PDB entry 6M7P | X-ray diffraction, 1.75 A resolution | chains A and T of the 3 polymer chains in the assembly

[Chain A]
Protein: DNA polymerase eta
Source organism: Homo sapiens
Notes: EC 2.7.7.7
UniProtKB: Q9Y253 (POLH_HUMAN); residues 1-432 here = UniProt positions 1-432
Chain sequence (435 residues; each row starts with the number of its first residue; numbers below 1 keep their minus sign (Gly-2 is residue -2)):
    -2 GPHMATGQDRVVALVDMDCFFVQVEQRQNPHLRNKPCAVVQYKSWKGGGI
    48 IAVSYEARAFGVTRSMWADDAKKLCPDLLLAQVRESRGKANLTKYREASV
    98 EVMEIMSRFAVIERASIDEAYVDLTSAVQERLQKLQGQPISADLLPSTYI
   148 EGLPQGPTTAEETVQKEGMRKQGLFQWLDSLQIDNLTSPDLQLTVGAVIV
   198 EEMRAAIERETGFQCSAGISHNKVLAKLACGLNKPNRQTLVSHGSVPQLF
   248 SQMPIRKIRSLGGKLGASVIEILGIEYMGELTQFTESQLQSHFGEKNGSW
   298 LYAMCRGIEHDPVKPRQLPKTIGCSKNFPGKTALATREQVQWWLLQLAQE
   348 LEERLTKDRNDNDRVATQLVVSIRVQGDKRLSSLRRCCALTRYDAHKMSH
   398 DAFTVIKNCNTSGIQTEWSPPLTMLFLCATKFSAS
Disordered / not traced: 155-158, 410-412
Differences from the reference sequence: expression tag (-2 to 0)
Curated features (UniProtKB/Swiss-Prot):
  - binding site (Mg(2+)): Asp13, Met14, Asp115, Glu116
  - binding site (Mn(2+)): Asp13, Met14, Asp115, Glu116
  - binding site (a 2'-deoxyribonucleoside 5'-triphosphate): Arg61
  - natural variant: Val37 (deletion: In XPV), Leu75 (deletion: In XPV), Arg93 (R93P: In XPV), Arg111 (R111H: In XPV), Thr122 (T122P: In XPV), Gly153 (G153D: In a breast cancer sample), Thr191 (T191P: In XPV), Gly263 (G263V: In XPV), Val266 (V266D: In XPV), Gly295 (G295R: In XPV), Arg361 (R361S: In XPV)
  - mutagenesis: Tyr52 (Y52A/F: Reduces DNA polymerase activity; Y52E: Reduces DNA polymerase activity. Increases fidelity of replication and reduces translesion bypass), Arg61 (R61A: Reduces enzymatic activity by two-thirds), Ser62 (S62G: Increased DNA polymerase activity and translesion bypass compared to wild-type), Ala68 (A68S/V: Severe reduction in thymine dimer translesion bypass), Asn324 to Pro326 (Reduces binding to chromatin and to monoubiquitinated PCNA. Abolishes binding to monoubiquitinated PCNA; when associated with 705-E--H-713 Del)

[Chain T]
Molecule: 12-nt DNA strand
Sequence (12 nucleotides; row label = number of the first residue in the row):
     2 CATTCXCACACT
Modified positions: 02I ((6S,7S,8S,10R)-4-amino-8-hydroxy-7,8,9,10-tetrahydro-6H-7,10-epoxyazepino[1,2-e]purin-6-yl dihydrogen phosphate) at position 7

[How chain A and chain T interact]
Residue-residue contacts - 38 pairs, chain A then chain T:
  Gln38(A) - DT5(T)  hydrogen bond to the base
  Gln38(A) - DC6(T)  sugar contact
  Tyr39(A) - DT5(T)  phosphate contact
  Tyr39(A) - DC6(T)  hydrogen bond to the phosphate
  Trp42(A) - DA3(T)  stacking on the base
  Ser62(A) - DT4(T)  base contact
  Trp64(A) - DT4(T)  sugar contact
  Lys86(A) - DC6(T)  salt bridge to the phosphate
  Lys86(A) - 02I_7(T)  salt bridge to the phosphate
  Leu89(A) - DC6(T)  phosphate contact
  Leu89(A) - 02I_7(T)  phosphate contact
  Arg93(A) - 02I_7(T)  salt bridge to the phosphate
  Arg93(A) - DC8(T)  salt bridge to the phosphate
  Lys293(A) - DA11(T)  salt bridge to the phosphate
  Lys311(A) - DC10(T)  salt bridge to the phosphate
  Arg313(A) - DA9(T)  phosphate contact
  Arg313(A) - DC10(T)  salt bridge to the phosphate
  Pro316(A) - DA9(T)  phosphate contact
  Lys317(A) - DA9(T)  hydrogen bond to the phosphate
  Lys317(A) - DC10(T)  salt bridge to the phosphate
  Thr318(A) - DC8(T)  sugar contact
  Thr318(A) - DA9(T)  hydrogen bond to the phosphate
  Gly320(A) - 02I_7(T)  phosphate contact
  Gly320(A) - DC8(T)  hydrogen bond to the phosphate
  Cys321(A) - 02I_7(T)  phosphate contact
  Ser322(A) - DC6(T)  sugar contact
  Ser322(A) - 02I_7(T)  hydrogen bond to the phosphate
  Lys323(A) - DC6(T)  salt bridge to the phosphate
  Asn324(A) - DT5(T)  hydrogen bond to the phosphate
  Asn324(A) - DC6(T)  hydrogen bond to the phosphate
  Pro326(A) - DC2(T)  phosphate contact
  Pro326(A) - DA3(T)  sugar contact
  Pro326(A) - DT5(T)  phosphate contact
  Gly327(A) - DC2(T)  hydrogen bond to the phosphate
  Gly327(A) - DA3(T)  phosphate contact
  Thr329(A) - DA3(T)  base contact
  Arg351(A) - 02I_7(T)  phosphate contact
  Arg351(A) - DC8(T)  salt bridge to the phosphate
Other interface residues (no listed pair), chain A (28 interface residues in all): Ile48, Ala87, Leu315, Ile319, Glu347

[Overview]
Chain A and chain T form an interface of 28 and 10 residues respectively, with 9 hydrogen bonds, 10 salt
bridges and 1 aromatic stacking contact. Among the polar pairs are Gln38(A)-DT5(T), Tyr39(A)-DC6(T) and
Lys317(A)-DA9(T).
Here chain A is DNA polymerase eta (Homo sapiens) and chain T is a 12-nt DNA strand. Entry 6M7P (Human DNA
polymerase eta extension complex with cdA at the -2 position) was determined by X-ray diffraction together
with 6M7O, 6M7T, 6M7U and 6M7V from the same study.
